Entry 8K4L (X-ray diffraction, 2.10 A resolution); this record covers chains B and D of the 4 polymer chains in the assembly.

== Chain B ==
Protein: Nuclear respiratory factor 1
Source organism: Homo sapiens
UniProtKB: Q16656 (NRF1_HUMAN); numbering as in UniProt (aligned over 54-284)
Chain sequence (232 residues; each row starts with the number of its first residue):
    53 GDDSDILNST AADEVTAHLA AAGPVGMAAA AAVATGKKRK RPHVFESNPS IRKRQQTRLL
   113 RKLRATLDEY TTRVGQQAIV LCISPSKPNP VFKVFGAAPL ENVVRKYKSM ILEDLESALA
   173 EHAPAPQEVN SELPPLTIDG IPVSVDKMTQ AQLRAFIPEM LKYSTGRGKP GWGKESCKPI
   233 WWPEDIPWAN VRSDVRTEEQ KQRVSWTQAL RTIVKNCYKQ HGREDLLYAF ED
Unresolved in the structure: 53-94, 173-182, 283-284
Sequence notes: expression tag (53)
UniProt features mapped onto this chain:
  - DNA-binding region: Thr109
  - motif: Gly88 to Arg116 (Nuclear localization signal)
  - cross-link: Lys139 (Glycyl lysine isopeptide (Lys-Gly) (interchain with G-Cter in SUMO2))
Reported in the primary citation:
  - binding site for the 14-nt DNA strand: Arg206, Gly223, Trp224, Asn242, Arg244
  - binding site for the 14-nt DNA strand (chain D): Ser102, Lys105, Thr109, Thr201, Gln202, Arg206, Asn242, Arg244, Ser245, Asp246, Lys253, Trp258, Thr259
  - specificity-determining residues: Arg206, Asn242, Arg244
  - mutagenesis - T109A (7-fold), T109D (5-fold), R206A (5- to 22-fold), N242A (5- to 22-fold), R244A (5- to 22-fold): decreased binding to the 14-nt DNA strand (chain D)
  - post-translational modification sites: Thr109, Thr259 (citing earlier work)

== Chain D ==
Molecule: 14-nt DNA strand
Sequence (14 nucleotides; row label = number of the first residue in the row):
     1 ATGCGCATGC GCAT

== Interface between chain B and chain D ==
Contacting residue pairs - 13 pairs, chain B then chain D:
  Arg206(B) with DG5(D), hydrogen bond to the base
  Ala207(B) with DC4(D), phosphate contact
  Pro210(B) with DG3(D), phosphate contact
  Lys221(B) with DT2(D), phosphate contact
  Pro222(B) with DT2(D), phosphate contact; DG3(D), phosphate contact
  Gly223(B) with DT2(D), hydrogen bond to the phosphate
  Trp224(B) with DT2(D), hydrogen bond to the phosphate; DG3(D), hydrogen bond to the phosphate
  Asn242(B) with DT2(D), sugar contact; DG3(D), hydrogen bond to the base
  Arg244(B) with DG3(D), hydrogen bond to the base; DC4(D), base contact
Also at the interface, not in a pair above, chain B (10 interface residues in all): Lys214
Also at the interface, not in a pair above, chain D (6 interface residues in all): DA1, DC6

== In short ==
10 residues of chain B and 6 residues of chain D are in contact, with 6 hydrogen bonds. Polar pairs include
Arg206(B)-DG5(D), Asn242(B)-DG3(D) and Arg244(B)-DG3(D). From the paper: a binding site for the 14-nt DNA
strand (chain D) at Ser102(B), Lys105(B) and Thr109(B) among others; T109A, T109D and R206A of chain B, among
others, reduce binding to the 14-nt DNA strand (chain D); 5 substitutions were tested in all.
Chain B is Nuclear respiratory factor 1 (Homo sapiens) and chain D is a 14-nt DNA strand; the structure,
Crystal structure of NRF1 homodimer in complex with DNA, was determined by X-ray diffraction, deposited
together with 8K3D.
